9E1X - chains C and I of the 11 polymer chains in the assembly; structure by electron microscopy, 3.40 A resolution.

# Chain C
Molecule: Histone H2A
Source organism: Xenopus laevis
UniProtKB: Q6AZJ8 (Q6AZJ8_XENLA); residues 0-129 here correspond to UniProt positions 1-130 (UniProt number = residue number + 1)
Sequence (130 residues; each row starts with the number of its first residue; numbering starts at 0):
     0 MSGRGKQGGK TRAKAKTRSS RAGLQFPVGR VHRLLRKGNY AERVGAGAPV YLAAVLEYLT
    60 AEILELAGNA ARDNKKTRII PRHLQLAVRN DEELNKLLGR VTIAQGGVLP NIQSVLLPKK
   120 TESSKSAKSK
Disordered / not traced: 0-9, 119-129

# Chain I
Molecule: 151-nt DNA strand
Source organism: Homo sapiens
Sequence (151 nucleotides; numbered -74 to 76; the number before each row is that of its first residue; numbers below 1 keep their minus sign (DC-74 is residue -74)):
   -74 CACAGGATGT ATATATCTGA CACGTGCCTG GAGACTAGGG AGTAATCCCC TTGGCGGTTA
   -14 AAACGCGGGG GACAGCGCGT ACGTGCGTTT AAGCGGTGCT AGAGCTGTCT ACGACCAATT
    46 GAGCGGCCTC GGCACCGGGA TTCTCCAGGG G
Disordered / not traced: 75-76

# How chain C and chain I interact
Pairs across the interface (14; chain C residue first):
  Lys13(C) - DA47(I)  salt bridge to the phosphate
  Arg29(C) - DC49(I)  phosphate contact
  Arg29(C) - DG50(I)  salt bridge to the phosphate
  Glu41(C) - DC40(I)  phosphate contact
  Arg42(C) - DA39(I)  sugar contact
  Arg42(C) - DC40(I)  phosphate contact
  Val43(C) - DA39(I)  sugar contact
  Val43(C) - DC40(I)  hydrogen bond to the phosphate
  Gly44(C) - DA39(I)  phosphate contact
  Ala45(C) - DA39(I)  hydrogen bond to the phosphate
  Lys75(C) - DA59(I)  phosphate contact
  Thr76(C) - DA59(I)  hydrogen bond to the phosphate
  Arg77(C) - DC58(I)  sugar contact
  Arg77(C) - DA59(I)  hydrogen bond to the phosphate
Other interface residues (no listed pair), chain C (13 interface residues in all): Arg11, His31, Arg35
Other interface residues (no listed pair), chain I (10 interface residues in all): DT44, DT45, DG46

# Summary
The interface between chain C and chain I involves 13 residues on one side and 10 on the other, with 4
hydrogen bonds and 2 salt bridges. Polar pairs include Val43(C)-DC40(I), Ala45(C)-DA39(I) and
Thr76(C)-DA59(I).
Chain C is Histone H2A (Xenopus laevis) and chain I is a 151-nt DNA strand (Homo sapiens); the structure,
Snf2h bound nucleosome complex - ClassD1, was determined by electron microscopy together with 9E1L, 9E1M,
9E1N, 9E1O, 9E1P, 9E1Q and 4 further entries from the same study.
